4G8R - chain A; structure by X-ray diffraction, 2.19 A resolution.

# Chain A
Protein: Plasminogen activator inhibitor-1
Source organism: Homo sapiens
Reference sequence: P05121 (PAI1_HUMAN); residues 5-379 here correspond to UniProt positions 28-402 (UniProt number = residue number + 23)
Chain sequence (376 residues; numbered 4 to 379; the number before each row is that of its first residue):
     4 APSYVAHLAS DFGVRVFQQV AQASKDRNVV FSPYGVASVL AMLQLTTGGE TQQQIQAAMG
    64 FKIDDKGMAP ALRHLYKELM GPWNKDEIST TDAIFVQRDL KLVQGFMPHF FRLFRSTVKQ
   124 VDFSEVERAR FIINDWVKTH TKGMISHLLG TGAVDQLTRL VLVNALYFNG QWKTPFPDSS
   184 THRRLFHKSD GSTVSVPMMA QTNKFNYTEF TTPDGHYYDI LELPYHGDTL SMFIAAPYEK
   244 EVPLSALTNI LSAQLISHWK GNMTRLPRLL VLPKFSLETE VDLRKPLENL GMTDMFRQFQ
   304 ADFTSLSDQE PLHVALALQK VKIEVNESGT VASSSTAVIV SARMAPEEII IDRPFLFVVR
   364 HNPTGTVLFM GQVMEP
Not modelled in the structure: 4-5, 332-348
Differences from the reference sequence: expression tag (4); engineered mutation His-150 (Asn173 in P05121), Thr-154 (Lys177 in P05121), Leu-319 (Gln342 in P05121), Ile-354 (Met377 in P05121)
Swiss-Prot annotation at these positions:
  - site: Arg-346, Met-347 (Reactive bond)
  - glycosylation (N-linked (GlcNAc...) asparagine): Asn-209, Asn-265, Asn-329
What the authors report for this chain:
  - binding site for the ligand 96P: Tyr-79, Asp-95

# Overview
The paper reports a binding site for the ligand 96P at Tyr-79 and Asp-95.
Chain A is Plasminogen activator inhibitor-1 (Homo sapiens); the structure, Crystal Structure of a novel small
molecule inactivator bound to plasminogen activator inhibitor-1, was determined by X-ray diffraction (same
publication as 4G8O).
